Entry 3D36 (X-ray diffraction, 2.03 A resolution); this record covers chains A and B of the 3 polymer chains in the assembly.

[Chain A (and B)]
Molecule: Sporulation kinase B
From: Geobacillus stearothermophilus
Notes: EC 2.7.13.3; chain B of this document is another copy of the same molecule, construct and numbering; everything in this record applies to it too
Amino-acid sequence (244 residues; row label = number of the first residue in the row):
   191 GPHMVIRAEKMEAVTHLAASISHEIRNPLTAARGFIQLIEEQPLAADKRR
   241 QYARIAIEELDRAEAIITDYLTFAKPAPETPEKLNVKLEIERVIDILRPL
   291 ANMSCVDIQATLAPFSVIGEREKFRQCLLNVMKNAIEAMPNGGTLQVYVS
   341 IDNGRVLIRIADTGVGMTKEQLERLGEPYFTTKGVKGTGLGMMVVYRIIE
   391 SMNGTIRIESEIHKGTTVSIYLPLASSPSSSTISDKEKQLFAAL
Unresolved in the structure: 198-206, 417-434 (chain B: 201-205, 417-434)
Metal / ion sites: Mg2+: Asn324 (together with ADP)
Residues lining bound ligands: ADP (adenosine-5'-diphosphate): Asn324, Ala325, Glu327, Ala328, Asp352, Val355, Gly356, Met357, Leu365, Phe370, Thr371, Thr372, Lys373, Gly377, Thr378, Gly379, Leu380, Gly381, Met382, Met383, Thr406

[Interface between chain A and chain B]
Pairs across the interface (62):
  Ala209(A) - Pro266(B)
  Ser210(A) - Ala264(B)
  Ile211(A) - Ala264(B)  hydrogen bond (backbone-backbone)
  Ile211(A) - Lys265(B)
  Ile211(A) - Pro266(B)
  Ser212(A) - Leu261(B)
  Ser212(A) - Thr262(B)  hydrogen bond (side chain-backbone)
  Ile215(A) - Ile257(B)  hydrophobic
  Arg216(A) - Glu254(B)  salt bridge
  Arg216(A) - Ile257(B)
  Arg216(A) - Thr258(B)  hydrogen bond
  Leu219(A) - Leu219(B)  hydrophobic
  Leu219(A) - Ile257(B)  hydrophobic
  Arg223(A) - Ile247(B)
  Arg223(A) - Leu250(B)
  Arg223(A) - Asp251(B)  salt bridge
  Ile226(A) - Ile226(B)  hydrophobic
  Ile226(A) - Ala243(B)  hydrophobic
  Ile226(A) - Ile247(B)  hydrophobic
  Ile226(A) - Leu250(B)  hydrophobic
  Gln227(A) - Ile247(B)
  Glu230(A) - Ala236(B)
  Glu230(A) - Arg239(B)  salt bridge
  Arg239(A) - Arg239(B)
  Arg240(A) - Glu230(B)  salt bridge
  Ala243(A) - Ile226(B)
  Ala243(A) - Glu230(B)
  Arg244(A) - Glu230(B)  salt bridge
  Ile247(A) - Arg223(B)
  Ile247(A) - Ile226(B)  hydrophobic
  Ile247(A) - Gln227(B)
  Ile247(A) - Glu230(B)
  Leu250(A) - Arg223(B)
  Leu250(A) - Leu250(B)  hydrophobic
  Asp251(A) - Arg223(B)  salt bridge
  Glu254(A) - Arg216(B)  salt bridge
  Ile257(A) - Ser212(B)
  Ile257(A) - Ile215(B)  hydrophobic
  Ile257(A) - Arg216(B)
  Ile257(A) - Leu219(B)  hydrophobic
  Thr258(A) - Arg216(B)  hydrogen bond
  Tyr260(A) - Pro266(B)
  Leu261(A) - Ser212(B)
  Leu261(A) - Leu261(B)  hydrophobic
  Thr262(A) - Ser212(B)
  Ala264(A) - Ser210(B)
  Ala264(A) - Ile211(B)  hydrogen bond (backbone-backbone)
  Lys265(A) - Ile211(B)
  Pro266(A) - Ala209(B)
  Pro266(A) - Ile211(B)
  Pro266(A) - Tyr260(B)
  Pro266(A) - Met383(B)  hydrophobic
  Pro266(A) - Val384(B)
  Pro266(A) - Arg387(B)  hydrogen bond (backbone-side chain)
  Ala267(A) - Arg387(B)
  Pro268(A) - Arg387(B)
  Pro268(A) - Ser391(B)
  Met383(A) - Pro266(B)  hydrophobic
  Val384(A) - Pro266(B)  hydrophobic
  Arg387(A) - Ala267(B)
  Arg387(A) - Pro268(B)
  Ser391(A) - Pro268(B)
Also at the interface, not in a pair above, chain A (41 interface residues in all): Ala208, Ala222, Ile229, Pro233, Ala246, Ala253, Lys313, Ile388
Also at the interface, not in a pair above, chain B (41 interface residues in all): Ala208, Ala222, Ile229, Glu231, Arg240, Ala246, Ala253, Lys313, Ile388

[Summary]
The chain A/chain B interface involves 41 residues from each chain, with 6 hydrogen bonds and 7 salt bridges.
Polar contacts include Arg216(A)-Glu254(B), Arg223(A)-Asp251(B) and Glu230(A)-Arg239(B). Chain A binds ADP.
Both chains are Sporulation kinase B (Geobacillus stearothermophilus). Entry 3D36 (How to Switch Off a
Histidine Kinase: Crystal Structure of Geobacillus stearothermophilus KinB with the Inhibitor ...) was
determined by X-ray diffraction.
